5ZKE - chains B and A; structure by X-ray diffraction, 1.49 A resolution.

Chain B (and A):
Protein: Aminoacyl tRNA Synthetase Complex-Interacting Multifunctional Protein p43
Organism: Plasmodium vivax
Notes: fragment: N-terminal domain; chain A of this document is another copy of the same molecule, construct and numbering; everything in this record applies to it too
UniProt: A0A1G4HHT8 (A0A1G4HHT8_PLAVI); numbering as in UniProt (aligned over 1-180)
Sequence (184 residues; numbered -3 to 180; the number before each row is that of its first residue; numbers below 1 keep their minus sign (Gly-3 is residue -3)):
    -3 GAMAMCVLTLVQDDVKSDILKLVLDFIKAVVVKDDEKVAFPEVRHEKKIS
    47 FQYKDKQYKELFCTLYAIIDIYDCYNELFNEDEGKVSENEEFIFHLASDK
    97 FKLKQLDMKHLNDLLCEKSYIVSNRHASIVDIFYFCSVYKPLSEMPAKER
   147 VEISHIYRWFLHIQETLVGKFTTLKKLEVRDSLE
Disordered / not traced: 176-180 (chain A: -3 to 0, 175-180)
Modified positions: Cys2 (S-(2-amino-2-oxoethyl)-L-cysteine; YCM)
Construct notes: expression tag (-3 to 0)

Chain B / chain A interface:
Contacting residue pairs (34; chain B residue first):
  Lys52(B) - Asp66(A)  salt bridge
  Tyr54(B) - Asp66(A)  hydrogen bond
  Lys55(B) - Glu77(A)
  Phe58(B) - Tyr62(A)
  Phe58(B) - Phe90(A)  hydrophobic
  Cys59(B) - Tyr62(A)  hydrophobic
  Cys59(B) - Tyr71(A)  hydrophobic
  Tyr62(B) - Phe58(A)
  Tyr62(B) - Cys59(A)  hydrophobic
  Tyr62(B) - Tyr62(A)  hydrophobic
  Asp66(B) - Lys52(A)  hydrogen bond (backbone-side chain)
  Asp66(B) - Tyr54(A)  hydrogen bond
  Tyr71(B) - Gln53(A)
  Tyr71(B) - Lys55(A)  hydrogen bond (side chain-backbone)
  Tyr71(B) - Cys59(A)  hydrogen bond
  Glu77(B) - Gln53(A)  hydrogen bond
  Glu77(B) - Lys55(A)
  Gly80(B) - Lys44(A)  hydrogen bond (backbone-side chain)
  Val82(B) - Lys55(A)
  Val82(B) - Glu56(A)
  Ser83(B) - Glu56(A)
  Glu86(B) - Lys55(A)
  Glu86(B) - Glu56(A)
  Glu86(B) - Leu57(A)
  Glu86(B) - Phe58(A)  hydrogen bond (side chain-backbone)
  Glu86(B) - Cys59(A)  hydrogen bond
  Glu87(B) - Lys96(A)  salt bridge
  Phe90(B) - Phe58(A)  hydrophobic
  Phe90(B) - Phe90(A)  hydrophobic
  His91(B) - Ser94(A)  hydrogen bond
  Ala93(B) - Phe90(A)  hydrophobic
  Ser94(B) - Phe90(A)
  Ser94(B) - His91(A)  hydrogen bond (side chain-backbone)
  Ser94(B) - Ser94(A)  hydrogen bond
Other interface residues (no listed pair), chain B (21 interface residues in all): Asp69, Phe75, Lys96
Other interface residues (no listed pair), chain A (20 interface residues in all): Lys12, Glu86, Glu87

In short:
The interface between chain B and chain A involves 21 residues on one side and 20 on the other; the contacts
include 12 hydrogen bonds and 2 salt bridges. Polar contacts include Lys52(B)-Asp66(A), Glu87(B)-Lys96(A) and
Tyr54(B)-Asp66(A).
Both chains are Aminoacyl tRNA Synthetase Complex-Interacting Multifunctional Protein p43 (Plasmodium vivax).
Entry 5ZKE (Crystal Structure of N-terminal Domain of Plasmodium vivax p43 in space group P212121) was
determined by X-ray diffraction together with 6JRE, 6IPA and 5ZKG from the same study.
